Entry 8G3L (electron microscopy, 3.50 A resolution); this record covers chains B and C of the 5 polymer chains in the assembly.

Chain B (and C):
Protein: Bacitracin export ATP-binding protein BceA
From: Bacillus subtilis subsp. subtilis str. 168
Notes: chain C of this document is another copy of the same molecule, construct and numbering; everything in this record applies to it too
Reference sequence: O34697 (BCEA_BACSU); numbering as in UniProt (aligned over 2-253)
Sequence (261 residues; each row starts with the number of its first residue; numbers below 1 keep their minus sign (Met-7 is residue -7)):
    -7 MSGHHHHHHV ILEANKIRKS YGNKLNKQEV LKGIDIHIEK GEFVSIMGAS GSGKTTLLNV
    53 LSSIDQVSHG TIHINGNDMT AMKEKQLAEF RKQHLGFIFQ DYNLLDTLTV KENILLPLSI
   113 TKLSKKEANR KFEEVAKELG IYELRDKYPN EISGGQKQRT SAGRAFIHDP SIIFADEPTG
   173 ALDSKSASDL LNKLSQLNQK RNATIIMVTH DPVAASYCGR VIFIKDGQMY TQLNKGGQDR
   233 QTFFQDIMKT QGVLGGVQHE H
Not modelled in the structure: -7 to 2, 247-253
Sequence notes: expression tag (-7 to 1)
Reported in the primary citation:
  - mutagenesis - Y13A: decreased catalytic activity

Chain B / chain C interface:
Contacting residue pairs (5; chain B residue first):
  Gln92(B) - Ser176(C)  hydrogen bond
  Leu174(B) - Gln237(C)
  Leu174(B) - Met240(C)
  Asp175(B) - Gln237(C)
  Asp175(B) - Met240(C)
Other interface residues (no listed pair), chain B (7 interface residues in all): Asp93, Gly172, Ala173, Ser176
Other interface residues (no listed pair), chain C (7 interface residues in all): Leu174, Asp175, Val205, Phe236

Overview:
The chain B/chain C interface involves 7 residues from each chain; the contacts include 1 hydrogen bond. Its
one hydrogen-bonded contact is Gln92(B)-Ser176(C). From the paper: Y13A of chain B reduces catalytic activity.
Chain B and chain C are both Bacitracin export ATP-binding protein BceA (Bacillus subtilis subsp. subtilis
str. 168); the structure, BceAB-S nucleotide free BceS state 2, was determined by electron microscopy,
deposited together with 8G3A, 8G3B, 8G3F, 8G4C and 8G4D.
